PDB entry 8TZK | electron microscopy, 3.55 A resolution | chains C and D of the 5 polymer chains in the assembly

Chain C (and D):
Molecule: Cell division protein FtsX
Organism: Vibrio cholerae
Notes: chain D of this document is another copy of the same molecule, construct and numbering; everything in this record applies to it too
Reference sequence: A0A0H6I1B7 (A0A0H6I1B7_VIBCL); residues 1-330 here = UniProt positions 1-330
Chain sequence (330 residues; numbered 1 to 330; the number before each row is that of its first residue):
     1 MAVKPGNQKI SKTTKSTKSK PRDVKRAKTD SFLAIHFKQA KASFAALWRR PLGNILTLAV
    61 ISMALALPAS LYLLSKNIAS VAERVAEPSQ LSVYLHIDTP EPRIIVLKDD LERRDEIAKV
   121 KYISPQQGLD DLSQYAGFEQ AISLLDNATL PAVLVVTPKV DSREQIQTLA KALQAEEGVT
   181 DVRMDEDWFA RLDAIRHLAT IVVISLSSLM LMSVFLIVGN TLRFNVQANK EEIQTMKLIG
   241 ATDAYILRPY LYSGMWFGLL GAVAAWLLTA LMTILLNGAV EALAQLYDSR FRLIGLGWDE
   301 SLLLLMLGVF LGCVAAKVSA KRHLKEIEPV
Not modelled in the structure: 1-26
From the paper describing this entry:
  - self-association interface (contacts with another copy of this molecule); pairs are residue here / residue on that copy: Ser143-Thr180 (hydrogen bond), Ser143-Asp181 (hydrogen bond)

Interface between chain C and chain D:
Contacting residue pairs (42):
  Leu52(C) with Arg322(D)
  Val60(C) with Leu216(D), hydrophobic; Ile217(D), hydrophobic
  Met63(C) with Leu209(D); Met212(D), hydrophobic; Ser213(D)
  Leu67(C) with Leu206(D), hydrophobic; Met210(D), hydrophobic
  Tyr135(C) with Tyr287(D), hydrogen bond
  Ala136(C) with Arg183(D)
  Gly137(C) with Met184(D)
  Phe138(C) with Val182(D); Arg183(D)
  Glu139(C) with Gln174(D); Val182(D)
  Ala141(C) with Asp181(D)
  Ile142(C) with Asp181(D)
  Ser143(C) with Thr180(D), hydrogen bond; Asp181(D), hydrogen bond (backbone-side chain)
  Arg191(C) with Leu283(D); Leu286(D)
  Leu198(C) with Leu276(D), hydrophobic
  Ser205(C) with Met63(D), hydrogen bond
  Met212(C) with Val60(D), hydrophobic
  Leu216(C) with Leu56(D); Thr57(D)
  Asn220(C) with Asn220(D), hydrogen bond; Thr221(D)
  Thr221(C) with Asn220(D)
  Phe224(C) with Arg223(D); Gln227(D)
  Gln227(C) with Gln227(D)
  Met272(C) with Leu209(D), hydrophobic
  Leu276(C) with Leu198(D), hydrophobic; Ile201(D), hydrophobic
  Ala279(C) with Leu198(D), hydrophobic; Ile201(D), hydrophobic
  Val280(C) with Leu198(D), hydrophobic
  Leu286(C) with Ala190(D), hydrophobic; Arg191(D)
  Tyr287(C) with Arg191(D)
  Arg322(C) with Leu52(D)
Other interface residues (no listed pair), chain C (43 interface residues in all): Leu56, Ser70, Leu71, Gln140, Trp188, Asp193, Leu206, Leu209, Ser213, Arg223, Ala228, Leu268, Leu275, Leu283, His323
Other interface residues (no listed pair), chain D (44 interface residues in all): Gly53, Leu67, Glu186, Ala194, Ile195, His197, Val202, Ser205, Phe224, Leu275, Ala279, Ala282, His323

In short:
43 residues of chain C face 44 of chain D across their interface; the contacts include 5 hydrogen bonds. Polar
pairs include Tyr135(C)-Tyr287(D), Ser143(C)-Thr180(D) and Ser143(C)-Asp181(D). The paper reports a
self-association interface involving Ser143(C), Thr180(C) and Asp181(C).
Both chains are Cell division protein FtsX (Vibrio cholerae). Entry 8TZK (Cryo-EM structure of Vibrio cholerae
FtsE/FtsX/EnvC complex, shortened) was determined by electron microscopy (same publication as 8TZJ and 8TZL).
